PDB entry 3RI4 | X-ray diffraction, 3.00 A resolution | chains A and D of the 6 polymer chains in the assembly

# Chain A (and D)
Name: Isoform Ets-1 p27 of Protein C-ets-1
From: Homo sapiens
Notes: chain D of this document is another copy of the same molecule, construct and numbering; everything in this record applies to it too
UniProtKB: P14921 (ETS1_HUMAN), isoform P14921-4; residues 280-441 here correspond to UniProt positions 64-225 (UniProt number = residue number - 216)
Chain sequence (163 residues; each row starts with the number of its first residue):
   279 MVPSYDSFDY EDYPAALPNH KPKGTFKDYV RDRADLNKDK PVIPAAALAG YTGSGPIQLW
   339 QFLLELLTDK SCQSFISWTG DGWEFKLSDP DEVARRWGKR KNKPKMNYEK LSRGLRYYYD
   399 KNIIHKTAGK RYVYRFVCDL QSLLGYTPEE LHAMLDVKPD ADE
Not modelled in the structure: 279-301, 438-441
Differences from the reference sequence: initiating methionine (279); conflict Tyr288 (Ser72 in P14921)
What the authors report for this chain:
  - self-association interface (contacts with another copy of this molecule); pairs are residue here / residue on that copy: Gly302-Tyr329 (hydrogen bond), Lys305-Tyr424 (hydrogen bond), Phe304, Tyr307, Ile321, Pro322, Ala325, Leu326, Tyr329, Leu421, Leu422
  - binding site for TCR alpha promoter DNA: Lys383

# How chain A and chain D interact
Pairs across the interface (27):
  Gly302(A) - Tyr329(D)  hydrogen bond (backbone-side chain)
  Thr303(A) - Tyr329(D)
  Thr303(A) - Ser420(D)
  Thr303(A) - Leu421(D)
  Phe304(A) - Val320(D)
  Phe304(A) - Ile321(D)  hydrophobic
  Phe304(A) - Pro322(D)
  Phe304(A) - Ala325(D)  hydrophobic
  Phe304(A) - Leu326(D)
  Phe304(A) - Tyr329(D)  hydrophobic
  Phe304(A) - Leu421(D)  hydrogen bond (backbone-backbone)
  Lys305(A) - Tyr424(D)  hydrogen bond
  Tyr307(A) - Ala325(D)
  Tyr307(A) - Tyr329(D)  hydrophobic
  Ile321(A) - Phe304(D)  hydrophobic
  Pro322(A) - Phe304(D)
  Ala325(A) - Phe304(D)
  Ala325(A) - Tyr307(D)
  Leu326(A) - Phe304(D)
  Gly328(A) - Tyr307(D)
  Tyr329(A) - Gly302(D)  hydrogen bond (side chain-backbone)
  Tyr329(A) - Thr303(D)
  Tyr329(A) - Phe304(D)  hydrophobic
  Tyr329(A) - Tyr307(D)  hydrophobic
  Ser420(A) - Thr303(D)
  Leu421(A) - Phe304(D)  hydrogen bond (backbone-backbone)
  Tyr424(A) - Lys305(D)
Other interface residues (no listed pair), chain A (16 interface residues in all): Val320, Leu422
Other interface residues (no listed pair), chain D (17 interface residues in all): Gly328, Leu422, Gly423

# Summary
Chain A and chain D form an interface of 16 and 17 residues respectively, with 5 hydrogen bonds. Polar
contacts include Gly302(A)-Tyr329(D), Lys305(A)-Tyr424(D) and Phe304(A)-Leu421(D). From the paper: a binding
site for TCR alpha promoter DNA at Lys383(A); a self-association interface involving Gly302(A), Phe304(A) and
Lys305(A) among others.
Chain A and chain D are both Isoform Ets-1 p27 of Protein C-ets-1 (Homo sapiens); the structure, Ets1
cooperative binding to widely separated sites on promoter DNA, was determined by X-ray diffraction.
